PDB entry 1REX | X-ray diffraction, 1.50 A resolution | chain A

== Chain A ==
Protein: Lysozyme
From: Homo sapiens
Notes: EC 3.2.1.17
UniProt: P61626 (LYSC_HUMAN); residues 1-130 here correspond to UniProt positions 19-148 (UniProt number = residue number + 18)
Chain sequence (130 residues; row label = number of the first residue in the row):
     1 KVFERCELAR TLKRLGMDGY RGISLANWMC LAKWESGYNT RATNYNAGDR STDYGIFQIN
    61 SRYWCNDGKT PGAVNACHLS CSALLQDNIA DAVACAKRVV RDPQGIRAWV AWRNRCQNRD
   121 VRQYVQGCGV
UniProt features mapped onto this chain:
  - active site: Glu35, Asp53
Disulfide bonds: Cys6-Cys128, Cys30-Cys116, Cys65-Cys81, Cys77-Cys95

== Summary ==
UniProt lists active-site residues Glu35 and Asp53.
Chain A is Lysozyme (Homo sapiens); the structure, Native human lysozyme, was determined by X-ray diffraction
together with 1REY and 1REZ from the same study.
